6UU1 - chains DDD and 222 of the 9 polymer chains in the assembly; structure by X-ray diffraction, 4.10 A resolution (low resolution: residue-level contacts below are approximate; hydrogen-bond / salt-bridge calls are withheld).

Chain DDD:
Protein: DNA-directed RNA polymerase subunit beta'
Source organism: Escherichia coli
Notes: EC 2.7.7.6
UniProtKB: P0A8T7 (RPOC_ECOLI); numbering as in UniProt (aligned over 1-1407)
Chain sequence (1407 residues; numbered 1 to 1407; the number before each row is that of its first residue):
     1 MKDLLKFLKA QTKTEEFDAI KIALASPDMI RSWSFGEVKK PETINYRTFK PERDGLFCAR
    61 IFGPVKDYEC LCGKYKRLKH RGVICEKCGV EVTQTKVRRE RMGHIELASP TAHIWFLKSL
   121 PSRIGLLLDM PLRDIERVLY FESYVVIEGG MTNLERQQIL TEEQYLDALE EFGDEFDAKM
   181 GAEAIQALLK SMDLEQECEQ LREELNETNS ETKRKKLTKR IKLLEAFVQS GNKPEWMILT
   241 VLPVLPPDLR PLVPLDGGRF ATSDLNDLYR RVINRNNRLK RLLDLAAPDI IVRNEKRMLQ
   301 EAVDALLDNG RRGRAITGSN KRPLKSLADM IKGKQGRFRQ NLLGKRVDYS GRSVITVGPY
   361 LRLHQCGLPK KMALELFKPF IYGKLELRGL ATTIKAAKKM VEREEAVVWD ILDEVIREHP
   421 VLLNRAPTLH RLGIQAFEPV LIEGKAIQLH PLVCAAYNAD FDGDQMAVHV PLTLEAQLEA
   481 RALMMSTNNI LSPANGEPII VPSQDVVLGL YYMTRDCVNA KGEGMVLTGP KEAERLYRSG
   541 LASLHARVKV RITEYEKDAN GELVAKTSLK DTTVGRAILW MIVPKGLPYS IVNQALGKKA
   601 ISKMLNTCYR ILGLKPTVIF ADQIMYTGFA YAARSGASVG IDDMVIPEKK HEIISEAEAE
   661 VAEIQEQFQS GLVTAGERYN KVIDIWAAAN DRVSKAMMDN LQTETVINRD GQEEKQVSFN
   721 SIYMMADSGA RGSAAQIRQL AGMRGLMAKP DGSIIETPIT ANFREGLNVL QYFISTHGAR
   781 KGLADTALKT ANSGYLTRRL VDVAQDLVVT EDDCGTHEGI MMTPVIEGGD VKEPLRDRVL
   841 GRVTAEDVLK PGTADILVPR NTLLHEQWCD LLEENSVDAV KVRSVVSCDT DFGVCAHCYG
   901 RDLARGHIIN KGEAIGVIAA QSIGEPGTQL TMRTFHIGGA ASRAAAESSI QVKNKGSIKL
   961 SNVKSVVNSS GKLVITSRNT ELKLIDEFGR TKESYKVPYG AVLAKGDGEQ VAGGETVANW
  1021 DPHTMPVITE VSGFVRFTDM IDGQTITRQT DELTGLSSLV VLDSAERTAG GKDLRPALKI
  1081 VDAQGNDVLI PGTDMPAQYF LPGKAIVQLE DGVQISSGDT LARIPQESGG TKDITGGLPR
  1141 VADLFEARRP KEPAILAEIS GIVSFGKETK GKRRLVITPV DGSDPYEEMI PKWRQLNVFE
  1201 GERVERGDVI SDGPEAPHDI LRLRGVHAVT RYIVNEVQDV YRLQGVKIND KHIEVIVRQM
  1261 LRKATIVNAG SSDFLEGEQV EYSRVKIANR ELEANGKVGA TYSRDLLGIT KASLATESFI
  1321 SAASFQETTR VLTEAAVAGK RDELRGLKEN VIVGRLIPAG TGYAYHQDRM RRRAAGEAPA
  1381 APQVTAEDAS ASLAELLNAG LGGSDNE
Not modelled in the structure: 1-14, 1377-1407
Curated features (UniProtKB/Swiss-Prot):
  - binding site (Zn(2+)): Cys70, Cys72, Cys85, Cys88, Cys814, Cys888, Cys895, Cys898
  - binding site (Mg(2+)): Asp460, Asp462, Asp464
  - modified residue: Lys983 (N6-acetyllysine)
Ion coordination: Zn2+ site 1: Cys72, Cys85, Cys88; Mg2+ site 1: Asp460, Asp462, Asp464; Mg2+ site 2: Asp460, Asp462 (together with CTP); Zn2+ site 2: Cys814, Cys898
Small-molecule neighbours: CTP: Arg425, Pro427, Asn458, Asp460, Asp462, Gln929, Met932, Arg933, His936

Chain 222:
Molecule: Synthetic DNA 50-MER (promoter template strand)
Sequence (50 nucleotides; numbered 3 to 52; the number before each row is that of its first residue):
     3 TCCGCGTCAG ACTCGTAGGA TTATAGCATA CGTGAGGTGG GATGTCAAGG
Not modelled in the structure: 39-52

How chain DDD and chain 222 interact:
Contacting residue pairs (16; chain DDD residue first):
  Leu120(DDD) - DG8(222)
  Arg259(DDD) - DG21(222)
  Arg311(DDD) - DT9(222)
  Lys332(DDD) - DC10(222)
  Lys334(DDD) - DG12(222)
  Lys334(DDD) - DA13(222)
  Arg339(DDD) - DA11(222)
  Arg339(DDD) - DA13(222)
  Arg346(DDD) - DT15(222)
  Ala787(DDD) - DG12(222)
  Thr790(DDD) - DG12(222)
  Ala791(DDD) - DG12(222)
  Tyr795(DDD) - DG12(222)
  Glu1327(DDD) - DC10(222)
  Arg1330(DDD) - DG8(222)
  Arg1330(DDD) - DT9(222)
Other interface residues (no listed pair), chain DDD (20 interface residues in all): Arg352, Ala426, Pro427, Gly794, Arg798, Gln1326, Thr1328
Other interface residues (no listed pair), chain 222 (9 interface residues in all): DC14

Summary:
20 residues of chain DDD and 9 residues of chain 222 are in contact. Ligands of chain DDD: CTP. Cys72(DDD),
Cys85(DDD) and Cys88(DDD) coordinate Zn2+ site 1. From UniProt: 8 Zn2+-binding residues and 3 Mg2+-binding
residues on chain DDD.
Here chain DDD is DNA-directed RNA polymerase subunit beta' (Escherichia coli) and chain 222 is Synthetic DNA
50-MER (promoter template strand). Entry 6UU1 (E. coli sigma-S transcription initiation complex with a 4-nt
RNA and a CTP ("Fresh" crystal soaked ...) was determined by X-ray diffraction together with 6UTV, 6UTW, 6UTX,
6UTY, 6UTZ, 6UU0 and 11 further entries from the same study.
